PDB entry 6M0R | electron microscopy, 2.70 A resolution | chains L and A of the 15 polymer chains in the assembly

# Chain L
Name: V-type proton ATPase subunit c
Organism: Saccharomyces cerevisiae (strain ATCC 204508 / S288c)
UniProtKB: P25515 (VATL1_YEAST); numbering as in UniProt (aligned over 1-159)
Sequence (159 residues; numbered 1 to 159; the number before each row is that of its first residue):
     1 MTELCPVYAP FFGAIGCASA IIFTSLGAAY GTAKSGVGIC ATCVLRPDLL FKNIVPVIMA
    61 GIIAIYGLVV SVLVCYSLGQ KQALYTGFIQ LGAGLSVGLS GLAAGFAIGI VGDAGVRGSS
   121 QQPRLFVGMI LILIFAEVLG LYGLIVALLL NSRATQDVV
Swiss-Prot annotation at these positions:
  - site: Glu-137 (Essential for proton translocation)
  - mutagenesis: Glu-137 (E137D: Partial inactivation; E137Q/V/K: Inactivation)

# Chain A
Name: V-type proton ATPase subunit a, vacuolar isoform
Organism: Saccharomyces cerevisiae (strain ATCC 204508 / S288c)
UniProtKB: P32563 (VPH1_YEAST); numbering as in UniProt (aligned over 3-827)
Sequence (825 residues; row label = number of the first residue in the row):
     3 EKEEAIFRSA EMALVQFYIP QEISRDSAYT LGQLGLVQFR DLNSKVRAFQ RTFVNEIRRL
    63 DNVERQYRYF YSLLKKHDIK LYEGDTDKYL DGSGELYVPP SGSVIDDYVR NASYLEERLI
   123 QMEDATDQIE VQKNDLEQYR FILQSGDEFF LKGDNTDSTS YMDEDMIDAN GENIAAAIGA
   183 SVNYVTGVIA RDKVATLEQI LWRVLRGNLF FKTVEIEQPV YDVKTREYKH KNAFIVFSHG
   243 DLIIKRIRKI AESLDANLYD VDSSNEGRSQ QLAKVNKNLS DLYTVLKTTS TTLESELYAI
   303 AKELDSWFQD VTREKAIFEI LNKSNYDTNR KILIAEGWIP RDELATLQAR LGEMIARLGI
   363 DVPSIIQVLD TNHTPPTFHR TNKFTAGFQS ICDCYGIAQY REINAGLPTI VTFPFMFAIM
   423 FGDMGHGFLM TLAALSLVLN EKKINKMKRG EIFDMAFTGR YIILLMGVFS MYTGFLYNDI
   483 FSKTMTIFKS GWKWPDHWKK GESITATSVG TYPIGLDWAW HGTENALLFS NSYKMKLSIL
   543 MGFIHMTYSY FFSLANHLYF NSMIDIIGNF IPGLLFMQGI FGYLSVCIVY KWAVDWVKDG
   603 KPAPGLLNML INMFLSPGTI DDELYPHQAK VQVFLLLMAL VCIPWLLLVK PLHFKFTHKK
   663 KSHEPLPSTE ADASSEDLEA QQLISAMDAD DAEEEEVGSG SHGEDFGDIM IHQVIHTIEF
   723 CLNCVSHTAS YLRLWALSLA HAQLSSVLWT MTIQIAFGFR GFVGVFMTVA LFAMWFALTC
   783 AVLVLMEGTS AMLHSLRLHW VESMSKFFVG EGLPYEPFAF EYKDM
Disordered / not traced: 155-183, 660-705
Small-molecule neighbours: EYR / N-acetylglucosamine / pyrophosphate: Leu-530, Phe-531, Ser-534, Met-537, Lys-538, Ile-541, Phe-583, Leu-586, Lys-593, Ala-605, Pro-606, Gly-607, Leu-608, Leu-609, Phe-616, Ile-645, Leu-649, Thr-719, Ile-720, Cys-723, Leu-724, Val-727, Leu-734
Swiss-Prot annotation at these positions:
  - mutagenesis: Asp-425 (D425N: Reduces assembly of V-ATPase complexes and reduces ATPase activity of the assembled complexes), Lys-538 (K538A: Reduces assembly of V-ATPase complexes), Lys-593 (K593A: Reduces ATPase activity), Gln-634 (Q634L: Reduces subunit stability), His-729 (H729R: Reduces ATPase activity), Arg-735 (R735L: Reduces subunit stability), Leu-739 (L739S: Reduces ATPase activity), His-743 (H743A/E/Y: Reduces ATPase activity), Leu-746 (L746S: Reduces ATPase activity), Leu-780 (L780S: Reduces assembly of V-ATPase complexes), Glu-789 (E789A/D/H/Q: Abolishes ATPase activity and proton transport, but does not affect complex assembly), Leu-800 (L800S: Reduces assembly of V-ATPase complexes), 4 further mutagenesis entries in UniProt

# How chain L and chain A interact
Contacting residue pairs (13):
  Ile-58(L) with Met-788(A), hydrophobic
  Ile-62(L) with Met-788(A), hydrophobic
  Tyr-66(L) with Glu-789(A)
  Ile-130(L) with Leu-795(A), hydrophobic
  Ile-134(L) with Leu-795(A), hydrophobic; His-796(A)
  Phe-135(L) with Arg-799(A)
  Val-138(L) with His-796(A)
  Leu-141(L) with Ala-738(A), hydrophobic
  Tyr-142(L) with Arg-735(A), hydrogen bond
  Ile-145(L) with Trp-737(A), hydrophobic; Ala-738(A)
  Leu-149(L) with Asn-533(A)
Also at the interface, not in a pair above, chain L (21 interface residues in all): Ile-65, Val-69, Val-72, Leu-131, Glu-137, Leu-144, Leu-148, Ser-152, Thr-155, Gln-156
Also at the interface, not in a pair above, chain A (20 interface residues in all): Glu-526, Leu-529, Leu-530, Leu-739, Leu-741, Ala-742, Gln-745, Leu-746, Val-749, Met-753, Ser-792
From the paper, about this interface:
  - specific contacts: Glu-137(L)/His-796(A) (water-mediated contact), Glu-137(L)/Glu-789(A) (water-mediated contact)

# Summary
Chain L and chain A form an interface of 21 and 20 residues respectively; the contacts include 1 hydrogen
bond. The hydrogen-bonded pair is Tyr-142(L)/Arg-735(A). The authors report water-mediated contacts between
Glu-137(L) and His-796(A) and Glu-137(L) and Glu-789(A).
Chain L is V-type proton ATPase subunit c and chain A is V-type proton ATPase subunit a, vacuolar isoform,
both from Saccharomyces cerevisiae (strain ATCC 204508 / S288c); the structure, 2.7A Yeast Vo state3, was
determined by electron microscopy, deposited together with 6M0S.
